Entry 8W2O (electron microscopy, 3.49 A resolution); this record covers chains K and R of the 18 polymer chains in the assembly.

# Chain K
Molecule: Small nuclear ribonucleoprotein-associated protein B
Organism: Saccharomyces cerevisiae S288C
Reference sequence: P40018 (RSMB_YEAST); residues 1-196 here = UniProt positions 1-196
Chain sequence (196 residues; numbered 1 to 196; the number before each row is that of its first residue):
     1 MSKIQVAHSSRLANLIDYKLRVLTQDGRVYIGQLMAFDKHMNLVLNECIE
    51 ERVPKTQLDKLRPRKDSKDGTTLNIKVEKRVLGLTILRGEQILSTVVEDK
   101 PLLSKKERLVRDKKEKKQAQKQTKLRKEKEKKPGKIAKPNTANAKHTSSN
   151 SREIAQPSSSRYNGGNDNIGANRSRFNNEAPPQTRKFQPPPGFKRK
Not modelled in the structure: 1-3, 39, 65-69, 133-196
Curated features (UniProtKB/Swiss-Prot):
  - motif: Lys105 to Lys132 (Nuclear localization signal)

# Chain R
Molecule: U1 snRNA
Organism: Saccharomyces cerevisiae S288C
Sequence (568 nucleotides; each row starts with the number of its first residue):
     1 AUACUUACCUUAAGAUAUCAGAGGAGAUCAAGAAGUCCUACUGAUCAAAC
    51 AUGCGCUUCCAAUAGUAGAAGGACGUUAAGCAUUUAUCAUUGAACUAUAA
   101 UUGUUCAUUGAAGUCAUUGAUGCAAACUCCUUGGUCACACACACAUACGG
   151 CGCGGAAGGCGUGUUUGCUGACGUUUCCAUUCCCUUGUUUCAAUCAUUGG
   201 UUAAUCCCUUGAUUCCUUUGGGGAUUUUUGGGUUAAACUGAUUUUUGGGG
   251 CCCUUUGUUUCUUCUGCCUGGAGAAGUUUGACACCAAAUUCAAAUUGGUG
   301 UUAGGGGAGCUGGGGCCUUUCAAAAGAGAGCUUUGUAGAGGCAUUCUUUU
   351 UGACUACUUUUCUCUAGCGUGCCAUUUUAGUUUUUGACGGCAGAUUCGAA
   401 UGAACUUAAGUUUAUGAUGAAGGUAUGGCUGUUGAGAUUAUUUGGUCGGG
   451 AUUGUAGUUUGAAGAUGUGCUCUUUUGAGCAGUCUCAACUUUGCUCGUUC
   501 CCGUUAUGGGAAAAAUUUUGGAAGGUCUUGGUAGGAACGGGUGGAUCUUA
   551 UAAUUUUUGAUUUAUUUU
Not modelled in the structure: 1-6, 26-32, 97-102, 203-234, 326-512, 566-568

# How chain K and chain R interact
Residue-residue contacts - 34 pairs, chain K then chain R:
  Gln5(K) - A157(R)  hydrogen bond to the sugar
  Gln5(K) - G158(R)  hydrogen bond to the sugar
  Ala7(K) - G158(R)  phosphate contact
  Ala7(K) - G159(R)  phosphate contact
  His8(K) - G159(R)  hydrogen bond to the phosphate
  Asp26(K) - U561(R)  base contact
  His40(K) - U556(R)  stacking on the base
  Asn42(K) - U556(R)  base contact
  Thr56(K) - U121(R)  hydrogen bond to the phosphate
  Thr56(K) - G122(R)  hydrogen bond to the phosphate
  Gln57(K) - G122(R)  phosphate contact
  Gln57(K) - C123(R)  hydrogen bond to the phosphate
  Lys60(K) - C123(R)  salt bridge to the phosphate
  Lys76(K) - A124(R)  salt bridge to the phosphate
  Lys79(K) - A73(R)  phosphate contact
  Val81(K) - C74(R)  base contact
  Arg88(K) - U556(R)  sugar contact
  Gly89(K) - U556(R)  hydrogen bond to the base
  Glu90(K) - U556(R)  hydrogen bond to the base
  Lys100(K) - A156(R)  sugar contact
  Ser104(K) - A156(R)  phosphate contact
  Ser104(K) - A157(R)  phosphate contact
  Lys105(K) - A157(R)  hydrogen bond to the phosphate
  Lys105(K) - G158(R)  salt bridge to the phosphate
  Lys106(K) - A156(R)  phosphate contact
  Lys114(K) - U301(R)  phosphate contact
  Lys114(K) - U302(R)  salt bridge to the phosphate
  Lys121(K) - U278(R)  hydrogen bond to the sugar
  Lys124(K) - U279(R)  hydrogen bond to the base
  Leu125(K) - U279(R)  sugar contact
  Leu125(K) - G280(R)  phosphate contact
  Lys127(K) - C172(R)  hydrogen bond to the phosphate
  Lys127(K) - G173(R)  salt bridge to the phosphate
  Glu128(K) - U279(R)  hydrogen bond to the sugar
Interface residues without a listed pair, chain K (36 interface residues in all): Val6, Ser9, Tyr18, Gln25, Met41, Asn74, Glu78, Leu109, Lys117, Gln118, Arg126
Interface residues without a listed pair, chain R (25 interface residues in all): A48, C50, G155, G298, G534, U557

# Overview
Chain K and chain R form an interface of 36 and 25 residues respectively, with 13 hydrogen bonds, 5 salt
bridges and 1 aromatic stacking contact. Polar pairs include Gly89(K)-U556(R), Glu90(K)-U556(R) and
Lys124(K)-U279(R).
Chain K is Small nuclear ribonucleoprotein-associated protein B and chain R is U1 snRNA, both from
Saccharomyces cerevisiae S288C; the structure, Yeast U1 snRNP with humanized U1C Zinc-Finger domain, was
determined by electron microscopy.
